1FAE - chain A; structure by X-ray diffraction, 2.00 A resolution.

Chain A:
Name: Endo-1,4-beta-glucanase F
Organism: Clostridium cellulolyticum
Notes: EC 3.2.1.4; fragment: catalytic module
UniProtKB: P37698 (GUNF_CLOCE); residues 1-629 here correspond to UniProt positions 30-658 (UniProt number = residue number + 29)
Sequence (629 residues; row label = number of the first residue in the row):
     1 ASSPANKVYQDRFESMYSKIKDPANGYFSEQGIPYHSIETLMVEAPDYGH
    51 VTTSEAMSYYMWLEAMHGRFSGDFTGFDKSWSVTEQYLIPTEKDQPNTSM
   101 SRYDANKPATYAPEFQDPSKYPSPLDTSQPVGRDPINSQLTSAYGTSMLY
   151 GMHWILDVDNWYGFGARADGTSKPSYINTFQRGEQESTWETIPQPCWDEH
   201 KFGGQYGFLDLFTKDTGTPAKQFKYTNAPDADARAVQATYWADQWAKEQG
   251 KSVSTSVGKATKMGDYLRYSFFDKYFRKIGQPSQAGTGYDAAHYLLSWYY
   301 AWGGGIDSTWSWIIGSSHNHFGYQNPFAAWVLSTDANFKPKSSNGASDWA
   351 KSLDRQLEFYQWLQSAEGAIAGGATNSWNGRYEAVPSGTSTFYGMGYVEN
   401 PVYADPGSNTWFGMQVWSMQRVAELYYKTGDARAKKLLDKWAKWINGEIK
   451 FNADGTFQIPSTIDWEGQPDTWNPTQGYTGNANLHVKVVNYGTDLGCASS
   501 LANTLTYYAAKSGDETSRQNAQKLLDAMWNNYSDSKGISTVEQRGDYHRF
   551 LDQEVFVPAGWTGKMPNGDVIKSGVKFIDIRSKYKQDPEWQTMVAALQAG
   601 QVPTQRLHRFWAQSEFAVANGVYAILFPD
Ion coordination: Ca2+: Gln185, Glu190, Asp405

Overview:
Gln185, Glu190 and Asp405 form the Ca2+ site.
Chain A is Endo-1,4-beta-glucanase F (Clostridium cellulolyticum); the structure, Crystal structure of the
cellulase CEL48F from C. cellulolyticum in complex with cellobiose, was determined by X-ray diffraction
together with 1F9D, 1F9O, 1FBO and 1FBW from the same study.
